PDB entry 6TMV | electron microscopy, 3.45 A resolution | chains G and M of the 14 polymer chains in the assembly

# Chain G (and M)
Molecule: Putative GroEL-like chaperonine protein
From: Pseudomonas phage EL
Notes: chain M of this document is another copy of the same molecule, construct and numbering; everything in this record applies to it too
UniProtKB: Q2Z0T5 (Q2Z0T5_9CAUD); residue numbers follow UniProt; this construct covers 1-558
Chain sequence (558 residues; numbered 1 to 558; the number before each row is that of its first residue):
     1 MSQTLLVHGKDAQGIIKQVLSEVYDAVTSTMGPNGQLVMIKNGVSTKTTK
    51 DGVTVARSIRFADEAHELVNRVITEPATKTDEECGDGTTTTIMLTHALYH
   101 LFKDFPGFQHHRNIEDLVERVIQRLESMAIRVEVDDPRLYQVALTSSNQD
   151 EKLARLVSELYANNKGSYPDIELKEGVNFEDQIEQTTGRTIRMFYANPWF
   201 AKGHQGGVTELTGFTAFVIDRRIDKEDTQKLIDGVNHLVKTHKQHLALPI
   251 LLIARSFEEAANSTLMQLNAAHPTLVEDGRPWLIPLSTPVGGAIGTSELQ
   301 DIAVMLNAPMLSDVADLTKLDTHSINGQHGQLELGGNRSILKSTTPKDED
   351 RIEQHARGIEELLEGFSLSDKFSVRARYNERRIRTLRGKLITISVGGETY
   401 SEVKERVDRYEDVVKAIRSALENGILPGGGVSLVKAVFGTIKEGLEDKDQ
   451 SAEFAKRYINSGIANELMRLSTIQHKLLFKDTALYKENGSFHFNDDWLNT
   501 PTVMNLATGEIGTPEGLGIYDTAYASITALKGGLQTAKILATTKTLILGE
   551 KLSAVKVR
Disordered / not traced: 1-3, 290-294, 550-558
Reported in the primary citation:
  - self-association interface (contacts with another copy of this molecule); pairs are residue here / residue on that copy: Lys486-Lys486

# How chain G and chain M interact
Pairs across the interface (8; chain G residue first):
  Asn460(G) - His492(M)
  Asn460(G) - Phe493(M)
  Ser461(G) - His492(M)
  Asn465(G) - Asn465(M)
  His492(G) - His110(M)
  His492(G) - Asn460(M)
  His492(G) - Ser461(M)
  Phe493(G) - Asn460(M)
Interface residues without a listed pair, chain G (11 interface residues in all): Asp104, His110, Gly462, Glu466, Arg469, Asn494
Interface residues without a listed pair, chain M (11 interface residues in all): Asp104, Gly462, Glu466, Arg469, Asn494

# Overview
The chain G/chain M interface involves 11 residues from each chain. The paper reports a self-association
interface involving Lys486(G).
Both chains are Putative GroEL-like chaperonine protein (Pseudomonas phage EL). Entry 6TMV (Structure of the
chaperonin gp146 from the bacteriophage EL (Pseudomonas aeruginosa) in the apo state) was determined by
electron microscopy (same publication as 6TMT, 6TMU, 6TMW and 6TMX).
